Entry 6OP3 (X-ray diffraction, 1.60 A resolution); this record covers chains A and B of the 4 polymer chains in the assembly.

== Chain A ==
Protein: Nitrogenase molybdenum-iron protein alpha chain
Organism: Azotobacter vinelandii
Notes: EC 1.18.6.1
Reference sequence: P07328 (NIFD_AZOVI); numbering as in UniProt (aligned over 4-480)
Chain sequence (477 residues; each row starts with the number of its first residue):
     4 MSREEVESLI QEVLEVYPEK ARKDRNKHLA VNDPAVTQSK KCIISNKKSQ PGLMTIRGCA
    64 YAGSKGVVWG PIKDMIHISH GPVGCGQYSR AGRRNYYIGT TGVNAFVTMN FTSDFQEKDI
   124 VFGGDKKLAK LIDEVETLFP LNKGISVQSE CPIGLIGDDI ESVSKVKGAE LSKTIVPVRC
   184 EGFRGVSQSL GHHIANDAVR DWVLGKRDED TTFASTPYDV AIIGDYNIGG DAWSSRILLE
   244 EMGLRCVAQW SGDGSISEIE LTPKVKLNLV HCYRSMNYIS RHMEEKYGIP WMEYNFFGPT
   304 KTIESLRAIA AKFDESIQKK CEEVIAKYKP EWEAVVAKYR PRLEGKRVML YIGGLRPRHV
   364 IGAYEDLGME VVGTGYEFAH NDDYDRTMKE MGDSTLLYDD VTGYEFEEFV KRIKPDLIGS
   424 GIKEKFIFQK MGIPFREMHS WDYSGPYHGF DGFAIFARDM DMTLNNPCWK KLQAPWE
Metal / ion sites: fe(8)-S(7) cluster Fe: Cys62, Cys88, Cys154 (shared with Cys70(B), Cys95(B), Cys153(B) of chain B); Fe ion: Cys275 (together with selenium atom)
Residues lining bound ligands:
  - fe(8)-S(7) cluster (CLF): Cys62, Tyr64, Pro85, Val86, Gly87, Cys88, Tyr91, Glu153, Cys154, Gly185
  - 3-hydroxy-3-carboxy-adipic acid (HCA): Ala65, Gly95, Arg96, Gln191, Gly424, Ile425, Lys426, Glu440, His442
  - ICS (iron-sulfur-molybdenum cluster with interstitial carbon): Val70, Arg96, His195, Tyr229, Ile231, Cys275, Arg277, Ser278, Ile355, Gly356, Gly357, Leu358, Arg359, Pro360, Phe381, Met441, His442
  - selenium atom (SE): Val70, Gln191, His195, Phe381
Swiss-Prot annotation at these positions:
  - binding site ([8Fe-7S] cluster): Cys62, Cys88, Cys154
  - binding site ([7Fe-Mo-9S-C-homocitryl] cluster): Cys275, His442
  - mutagenesis: His195 (H195Q: No nitrogenase activity)
From the paper describing this entry:
  - binding site for ICS: Arg96 (citing earlier work)
  - binding site for ICS: His195, Gly356, Gly357, Leu358 (proposed by the authors, not directly observed)
  - ICS coordination: Cys275, His442 (citing earlier work)

== Chain B ==
Protein: Nitrogenase molybdenum-iron protein beta chain
Organism: Azotobacter vinelandii
Notes: EC 1.18.6.1
Reference sequence: P07329 (NIFK_AZOVI); residue numbers follow UniProt; this construct covers 2-523
Chain sequence (522 residues; numbered 2 to 523; the number before each row is that of its first residue):
     2 SQQVDKIKAS YPLFLDQDYK DMLAKKRDGF EEKYPQDKID EVFQWTTTKE YQELNFQREA
    62 LTVNPAKACQ PLGAVLCALG FEKTMPYVHG SQGCVAYFRS YFNRHFREPV SCVSDSMTED
   122 AAVFGGQQNM KDGLQNCKAT YKPDMIAVST TCMAEVIGDD LNAFINNSKK EGFIPDEFPV
   182 PFAHTPSFVG SHVTGWDNMF EGIARYFTLK SMDDKVVGSN KKINIVPGFE TYLGNFRVIK
   242 RMLSEMGVGY SLLSDPEEVL DTPADGQFRM YAGGTTQEEM KDAPNALNTV LLQPWHLEKT
   302 KKFVEGTWKH EVPKLNIPMG LDWTDEFLMK VSEISGQPIP ASLTKERGRL VDMMTDSHTW
   362 LHGKRFALWG DPDFVMGLVK FLLELGCEPV HILCHNGNKR WKKAVDAILA ASPYGKNATV
   422 YIGKDLWHLR SLVFTDKPDF MIGNSYGKFI QRDTLHKGKE FEVPLIRIGF PIFDRHHLHR
   482 STTLGYEGAM QILTTLVNSI LERLDEETRG MQATDYNHDL VR
Metal / ion sites: fe(8)-S(7) cluster Fe: Cys70, Cys95, Cys153 (shared with Cys62(A), Cys88(A), Cys154(A) of chain A); Ca2+ site 1: Arg108, Glu109 (shared with 2 residues of chain D); Ca2+ site 2: Asp353, Asp357 (shared with 2 residues of chain D)
Residues lining bound ligands: fe(8)-S(7) cluster (CLF): Cys70, Pro72, Ser92, Gly94, Cys95, Tyr98, Phe99, Thr152, Cys153, Ser188
Swiss-Prot annotation at these positions:
  - binding site ([8Fe-7S] cluster): Cys70, Cys95, Cys153, Ser188

== How chain A and chain B interact ==
Residue-residue contacts (201):
  Val19(A) - Ala140(B)
  Val19(A) - Lys143(B)
  Tyr20(A) - Thr141(B)
  Pro21(A) - Gln136(B)
  Pro21(A) - Asn137(B)
  Pro21(A) - Ala140(B)
  Lys23(A) - Asp133(B)  salt bridge
  Ala24(A) - Asn137(B)
  Lys51(A) - Thr119(B)  hydrogen bond
  Lys51(A) - Asp121(B)  salt bridge
  Ser52(A) - Gln93(B)  hydrogen bond
  Ser52(A) - Ser117(B)
  Pro54(A) - Ser115(B)
  Pro54(A) - Asp116(B)
  Pro54(A) - Asn130(B)
  Pro54(A) - Gly134(B)
  Pro54(A) - Asn137(B)  hydrogen bond (backbone-side chain)
  Gly55(A) - Val114(B)
  Gly55(A) - Ser115(B)  hydrogen bond (backbone-backbone)
  Gly55(A) - Gly134(B)
  Gly55(A) - Cys138(B)
  Gly55(A) - Tyr142(B)
  Leu56(A) - Asn137(B)
  Leu56(A) - Thr141(B)
  Leu56(A) - Tyr142(B)  hydrogen bond (backbone-side chain)
  Met57(A) - Met86(B)  hydrophobic
  Met57(A) - Arg100(B)
  Met57(A) - Ser112(B)
  Met57(A) - Cys113(B)
  Met57(A) - Val114(B)  hydrophobic
  Met57(A) - Tyr142(B)
  Thr58(A) - Gln93(B)
  Thr58(A) - Arg100(B)
  Arg60(A) - Gln93(B)
  Arg60(A) - Ala97(B)
  Gly61(A) - Gln93(B)
  Gly61(A) - Gly94(B)
  Cys62(A) - Gly94(B)
  Tyr64(A) - Tyr98(B)
  Ala65(A) - Tyr98(B)
  Lys76(A) - Glu32(B)  salt bridge
  Pro85(A) - Ser188(B)
  Val86(A) - Pro66(B)  hydrophobic
  Val86(A) - Lys68(B)
  Val86(A) - Ala69(B)
  Gly87(A) - Cys70(B)
  Gln90(A) - Pro66(B)  hydrogen bond (side chain-backbone)
  Gln90(A) - Lys68(B)  hydrogen bond (side chain-backbone)
  Gln90(A) - Tyr102(B)
  Gln90(A) - Tyr447(B)
  Tyr91(A) - Ala69(B)
  Tyr91(A) - Cys70(B)  hydrogen bond (side chain-backbone)
  Tyr91(A) - Leu73(B)
  Tyr91(A) - Tyr98(B)  hydrophobic
  Tyr91(A) - Phe99(B)  hydrophobic
  Tyr91(A) - Tyr102(B)  hydrophobic
  Ser92(A) - Tyr98(B)
  Arg93(A) - Asn65(B)  hydrogen bond
  Arg93(A) - Tyr447(B)
  Arg93(A) - Phe450(B)
  Gly95(A) - Arg105(B)
  Tyr99(A) - Ser11(B)
  Thr103(A) - Ile40(B)
  Thr104(A) - Arg453(B)
  Val106(A) - Ile40(B)
  Val106(A) - Val43(B)  hydrophobic
  Val106(A) - Phe44(B)  hydrophobic
  Asn107(A) - Lys34(B)
  Asn107(A) - Ile40(B)
  Met112(A) - Val64(B)  hydrophobic
  Met112(A) - Asn65(B)
  Met112(A) - Trp428(B)  hydrophobic
  Asn113(A) - Thr63(B)
  Asn113(A) - Val64(B)
  Asn113(A) - Asn65(B)  hydrogen bond (backbone-backbone)
  Asn113(A) - Pro66(B)
  Phe114(A) - Thr63(B)
  Phe114(A) - Val64(B)  hydrophobic
  Thr115(A) - Leu62(B)
  Thr115(A) - Thr63(B)  hydrogen bond (backbone-backbone)
  Ser116(A) - Ala61(B)
  Asp117(A) - Thr63(B)
  Asp117(A) - Lys68(B)  salt bridge
  Phe118(A) - Phe189(B)
  Gln119(A) - Lys68(B)
  Gln119(A) - Phe189(B)
  Glu120(A) - Phe189(B)  hydrogen bond (backbone-backbone)
  Glu120(A) - Val190(B)
  Ile123(A) - Phe189(B)  hydrophobic
  Lys130(A) - Ala61(B)
  Lys133(A) - Glu60(B)
  Lys133(A) - Ala61(B)
  Leu134(A) - Ala61(B)
  Leu134(A) - Leu62(B)  hydrophobic
  Glu137(A) - Arg59(B)
  Glu137(A) - Glu60(B)  hydrogen bond (side chain-backbone)
  Glu137(A) - Ala61(B)  hydrogen bond (side chain-backbone)
  Glu137(A) - Leu62(B)  hydrogen bond (side chain-backbone)
  Val138(A) - Leu62(B)  hydrophobic
  Thr140(A) - Trp46(B)
  Thr140(A) - Leu55(B)
  Leu141(A) - Tyr52(B)  hydrogen bond (backbone-side chain)
  Leu141(A) - Leu55(B)  hydrophobic
  Leu141(A) - Asn56(B)
  Leu141(A) - Arg59(B)
  Phe142(A) - Tyr52(B)
  Phe142(A) - Trp428(B)
  Pro143(A) - Trp46(B)
  Leu144(A) - Tyr35(B)
  Leu144(A) - Val43(B)  hydrophobic
  Lys146(A) - Glu32(B)
  Lys146(A) - Glu33(B)  hydrogen bond (side chain-backbone)
  Cys154(A) - Ser92(B)
  Cys154(A) - Cys153(B)  hydrophobic
  Pro155(A) - Cys153(B)
  Leu158(A) - Met154(B)  hydrophobic
  Leu158(A) - Val157(B)  hydrophobic
  Ile159(A) - Val157(B)  hydrophobic
  Phe186(A) - Thr119(B)
  Phe186(A) - Glu120(B)  hydrogen bond (backbone-backbone)
  Phe186(A) - Met154(B)  hydrophobic
  Arg187(A) - Glu120(B)  salt bridge
  Val189(A) - Gln93(B)  hydrogen bond (backbone-side chain)
  Arg210(A) - Glu33(B)  salt bridge
  Gly232(A) - Ser11(B)
  Gly232(A) - Phe15(B)
  Gly233(A) - Phe15(B)
  Trp236(A) - Phe15(B)  hydrophobic
  Trp236(A) - Tyr20(B)
  Trp236(A) - Met23(B)
  Trp236(A) - Leu24(B)
  Ser237(A) - Phe15(B)
  Ser237(A) - Tyr20(B)  hydrogen bond
  Arg239(A) - Met23(B)
  Arg239(A) - Lys27(B)
  Arg239(A) - Phe31(B)
  Ile240(A) - Asp19(B)
  Ile240(A) - Tyr20(B)
  Ile240(A) - Met23(B)  hydrogen bond (backbone-side chain)
  Glu243(A) - Met23(B)
  Arg248(A) - Phe31(B)
  Cys249(A) - Phe31(B)
  Val250(A) - Phe31(B)
  Gln252(A) - Lys27(B)
  Asp256(A) - Lys27(B)  salt bridge
  Asp256(A) - Glu32(B)
  Ser258(A) - Phe31(B)
  Ser258(A) - Glu32(B)
  Ser260(A) - Phe31(B)  hydrogen bond (side chain-backbone)
  Ser260(A) - Glu32(B)  hydrogen bond (side chain-backbone)
  Ser260(A) - Glu33(B)
  Glu261(A) - Lys27(B)  salt bridge
  Glu261(A) - Phe31(B)
  Glu261(A) - Glu32(B)
  Lys330(A) - Ser2(B)
  Glu334(A) - Ser2(B)  hydrogen bond
  Glu334(A) - Gln3(B)  hydrogen bond (side chain-backbone)
  Ala337(A) - Val5(B)
  Lys341(A) - Val5(B)
  Lys341(A) - Asp6(B)  salt bridge
  Tyr342(A) - Ile8(B)
  Gly406(A) - Tyr142(B)  hydrogen bond (backbone-side chain)
  Tyr407(A) - Thr141(B)
  Tyr407(A) - Tyr142(B)  hydrogen bond (backbone-side chain)
  Glu410(A) - Phe269(B)
  Ile425(A) - Ser101(B)
  Ile425(A) - Asn104(B)
  Lys426(A) - Ala97(B)
  Lys426(A) - Arg100(B)
  Lys426(A) - Ser101(B)
  Lys426(A) - Asn104(B)
  Phe429(A) - Asn104(B)
  Phe429(A) - Arg108(B)
  Phe429(A) - Glu109(B)
  Phe429(A) - Pro110(B)
  Ile430(A) - Pro110(B)  hydrophobic
  Ile430(A) - Phe269(B)  hydrophobic
  Lys433(A) - Glu109(B)  salt bridge
  Lys433(A) - Pro110(B)
  Lys433(A) - Thr263(B)  hydrogen bond (side chain-backbone)
  Lys433(A) - Asp266(B)
  Lys433(A) - Gly267(B)  hydrogen bond (backbone-backbone)
  Lys433(A) - Gln268(B)  hydrogen bond (backbone-backbone)
  Met434(A) - Gly267(B)
  Met434(A) - Phe269(B)
  Gly448(A) - Ala10(B)
  Gly448(A) - Ser11(B)  hydrogen bond (backbone-backbone)
  Pro449(A) - Ser11(B)
  Pro449(A) - Phe15(B)  hydrophobic
  Asp454(A) - Ser2(B)  hydrogen bond (side chain-backbone)
  Asp454(A) - Gln3(B)  hydrogen bond (backbone-side chain)
  Asp454(A) - Tyr20(B)  hydrogen bond
  Ala457(A) - Gln3(B)
  Ala457(A) - Ile8(B)
  Ile458(A) - Gln3(B)
  Ile458(A) - Ile8(B)  hydrophobic
  Ile458(A) - Lys9(B)
  Ile458(A) - Ala10(B)  hydrophobic
  Leu475(A) - Ala265(B)
  Leu475(A) - Asp266(B)
  Leu475(A) - Gly267(B)
Other interface residues (no listed pair), chain A (113 interface residues in all): Gln53, Ile59, Asp77, Cys88, Arg97, Ile101, Gly105, Thr111, Gly188, Ser190, Phe216, Leu264, Tyr331, Val338, Thr405, Gln432, Gly435, Arg461
Other interface residues (no listed pair), chain B (99 interface residues in all): Leu14, Lys39, Gln58, Ala67, Ala123, Gln129, Ile158, Pro264, Met271, His396, Asp454

== Overview ==
Chain A and chain B form an interface of 113 and 99 residues respectively; the contacts include 34 hydrogen
bonds and 10 salt bridges. Polar pairs include Lys23(A)-Asp133(B), Lys51(A)-Asp121(B) and Lys76(A)-Glu32(B).
From the paper: a binding site for ICS at Arg96(A), His195(A) and Gly356(A) among others; ICS coordination by
Cys275(A) and His442(A).
Chain A is Nitrogenase molybdenum-iron protein alpha chain and chain B is Nitrogenase molybdenum-iron protein
beta chain, both from Azotobacter vinelandii; the structure, Selenium incorporated FeMo-cofactor of
nitrogenase from Azotobacter vinelandii with low concentration of selenium, was determined by X-ray
diffraction together with 6OP1, 6OP2 and 6OP4 from the same study.
